PDB entry 2RAP | X-ray diffraction, 2.60 A resolution | chain A

== Chain A ==
Protein: RAP2A
Source organism: Homo sapiens
Notes: engineered mutation(s): 17 C-TERMINAL RESIDUES TRUNCATED
UniProtKB: P10114 (RAP2A_HUMAN); the construct lacks a stretch of the UniProt sequence, so the offset changes along the chain: 1-122 = UniProt 1-122; 123-166 = UniProt 124-167
Chain sequence (167 residues; row label = number of the first residue in the row):
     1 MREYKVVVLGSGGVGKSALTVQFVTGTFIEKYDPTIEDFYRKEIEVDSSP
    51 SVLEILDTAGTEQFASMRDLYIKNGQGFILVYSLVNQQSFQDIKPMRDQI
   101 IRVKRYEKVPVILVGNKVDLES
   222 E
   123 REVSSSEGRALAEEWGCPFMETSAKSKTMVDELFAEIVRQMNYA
Swiss-Prot annotation at these positions:
  - motif: Tyr32 to Tyr40 (Effector region)
  - binding site (GTP): Gly10 to Ser17, Asp57 to Thr61, Asn116 to Asp119
  - glycosylation: Thr35 (Microbial infection: O-linked (Glc) threonine)
Bound ions: Mg2+: Ser17, Thr35 (together with GTP)
Ligand contacts: GTP (guanosine-5'-triphosphate): Ser11, Gly12, Gly13, Val14, Gly15, Lys16, Ser17, Ala18, Phe28, Ile29, Glu30, Tyr32, Asp33, Pro34, Thr35, Asp57, Thr58, Ala59, Gly60, Thr61, Asn116, Lys117, Asp119, Leu120, Thr144, Ser145, Ala146, Lys147
Reported in the primary citation:
  - binding site for GTP: Tyr32
  - contacts within the chain: Gly13-Tyr32

== Summary ==
Bound to chain A: GTP. Ser17 and Thr35 coordinate Mg2+. Curated annotation (UniProt) lists 17 GTP-binding
residues. The paper reports a binding site for GTP at Tyr32; contacts within the chain involving Tyr32 and
Gly13.
Chain A is RAP2A (Homo sapiens); the structure, The small G protein RAP2A in complex with GTP, was determined
by X-ray diffraction, deposited together with 1KAO.
